Entry 8J5W (X-ray diffraction, 2.28 A resolution); this record covers chain A.

[Chain A]
Molecule: High affinity nerve growth factor receptor
From: Homo sapiens
Notes: EC 2.7.10.1
UniProt: P04629 (NTRK1_HUMAN); numbering as in UniProt (aligned over 484-796)
Chain sequence (313 residues; numbered 484 to 796; the number before each row is that of its first residue):
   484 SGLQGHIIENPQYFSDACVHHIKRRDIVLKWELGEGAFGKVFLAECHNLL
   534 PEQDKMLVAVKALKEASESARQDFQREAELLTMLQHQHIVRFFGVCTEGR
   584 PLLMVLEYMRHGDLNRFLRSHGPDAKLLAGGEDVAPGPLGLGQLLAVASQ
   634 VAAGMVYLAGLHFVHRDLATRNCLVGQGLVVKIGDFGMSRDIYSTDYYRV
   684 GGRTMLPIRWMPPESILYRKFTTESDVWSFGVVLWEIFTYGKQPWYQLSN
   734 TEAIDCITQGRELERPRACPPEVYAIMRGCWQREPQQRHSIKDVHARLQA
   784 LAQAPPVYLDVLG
Disordered / not traced: 484, 490-498, 549-550, 608-609, 796
Differences from the reference sequence: engineered mutation Leu589 (Phe in P04629)
UniProt features mapped onto this chain:
  - motif (DXXLL): Asp537 to Val541, Asp607 to Leu611
  - active site: Asp650 (Proton acceptor)
  - binding site (ATP): Leu516 to Val524, Lys544
  - site: Leu486 (Breakpoint for translocation to form TRK-T1), Tyr496 (Interaction with SHC1), Tyr791 (Interaction with PLCG1)
  - modified residue (Phosphotyrosine): Tyr496, Tyr676, Tyr680, Tyr681, Tyr791
  - natural variant: Glu492 (E492K: In CIPA), Gly517 (G517E: In CIPA), Gly522 (G522E: In CIPA; G522R: In CIPA), Ile572 (I572S: In CIPA), Gly577 (G577R: In CIPA), Met587 (M587V: In CIPA), Asp596 (D596N: In CIPA), Arg649 (R649Q: In CIPA; R649W: In CIPA), Arg654 (R654C: In CIPA), Leu657 (L657P: In CIPA), Asp674 (D674Y: In CIPA), Pro695 (P695L: In CIPA), 8 further natural variant entries in UniProt
  - mutagenesis: Tyr496 (Y496F: Loss of interaction with SHC1 and altered phosphorylation of SHC1. Altered neurite outgrowth and altered activation of the MAPK pathway; when associated with F-791), Leu540 to Val541 (Abolishes interaction with GGA3), Lys544 (K544A: No effect on interaction with GGA3; K544N: Loss of kinase activity), Leu610 to Leu611 (No effect on interaction with GGA3), Tyr791 (Y791F: Loss of interaction with PLCG1 and altered phosphorylation of PLCG1. Altered neurite outgrowth and altered activation of the MAPK pathway; when associated with F-496)
Small-molecule neighbours: A4U (N-(3-cyclopropyl-5-((4-methylpiperazin-1-yl)methyl)phenyl)-4^6-methyl-14-oxo-5-oxa-13-aza-1(3,6)-imidazo[1,2-b]pyridazina-4(1,3)-benzenacyclotetradecaphan-2-yne-4^5-carboxamide): Gly485, Leu486, Leu516, Gly517, Glu518, Gly519, Gly522, Val524, Ala542, Lys544, Glu560, Leu563, Leu564, Leu567, Ile572, Val573, Leu589, Glu590, Tyr591, Met592, Gly595, His648, Leu657, Ile666, Gly667, Asp668, Phe669, Gly670, Met671

[Summary]
Ligands of chain A: compound A4U. Curated annotation (UniProt) lists active-site residue Asp650, 10
ATP-binding residues and 7 mutagenesis sites.
Chain A is High affinity nerve growth factor receptor (Homo sapiens); the structure, The crystal structure of
TrkA(F589L) kinase in complex with
N-(3-cyclopropyl-5-((4-methylpiperazin-1-yl)methyl)phenyl)-4^6-methyl-14-oxo-5-oxa-13-aza-1(3,6)-imidazo[1,2-b]pyridazina-4(1,3)-benzenacyclotetradecaphan-2-yne-4^5-carboxamide,
was determined by X-ray diffraction together with 8J5X, 8J61 and 8J63 from the same study.
